PDB entry 1DM0 | X-ray diffraction, 2.50 A resolution | chains B and C of the 6 polymer chains in the assembly

Chain B (and C):
Molecule: Shiga toxin B subunit
Source organism: Shigella dysenteriae
Notes: chain C of this document is another copy of the same molecule, construct and numbering; everything in this record applies to it too
UniProtKB: Q7BQ98 (Q7BQ98_SHIDY); residues 1-69 here correspond to UniProt positions 21-89 (UniProt number = residue number + 20)
Chain sequence (69 residues; row label = number of the first residue in the row):
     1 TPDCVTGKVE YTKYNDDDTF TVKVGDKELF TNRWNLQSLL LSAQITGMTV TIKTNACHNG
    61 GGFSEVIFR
Disulfide bonds: Cys4-Cys57

Chain B / chain C interface:
Residue-residue contacts - 26 pairs, chain B then chain C:
  Arg33(B) with Asp16(C), salt bridge; Asp18(C), salt bridge
  Asn35(B) with Tyr14(C), hydrogen bond; Trp34(C); Gln37(C)
  Leu36(B) with Tyr14(C), hydrophobic
  Leu39(B) with Phe20(C), hydrophobic; Leu41(C)
  Met48(B) with Leu41(C), hydrophobic; Gln44(C)
  Ser64(B) with Tyr14(C); Asn15(C); Asp16(C)
  Glu65(B) with Tyr14(C); Asn15(C); Asp16(C)
  Val66(B) with Lys13(C); Tyr14(C), hydrogen bond (backbone-backbone)
  Ile67(B) with Tyr11(C), hydrophobic; Thr12(C); Lys13(C)
  Phe68(B) with Tyr11(C); Thr12(C), hydrogen bond (backbone-backbone); Gln44(C), hydrogen bond (backbone-side chain)
  Arg69(B) with Tyr11(C); Gln44(C)
Also at the interface, not in a pair above, chain B (13 interface residues in all): Ser42, Thr46
Also at the interface, not in a pair above, chain C (14 interface residues in all): Glu10, Ile45

Overview:
Chain B and chain C form an interface of 13 and 14 residues respectively; the contacts include 4 hydrogen
bonds and 2 salt bridges. Polar contacts include Arg33(B)-Asp16(C), Arg33(B)-Asp18(C) and Asn35(B)-Tyr14(C).
Chain B and chain C are both Shiga toxin B subunit (Shigella dysenteriae); the structure, SHIGA TOXIN, was
determined by X-ray diffraction.
